8G4X - chains A and E of the 7 polymer chains in the assembly; structure by electron microscopy, 2.56 A resolution.

[Chain A]
Name: Gamma-aminobutyric acid receptor subunit alpha-1
Source organism: Mus musculus
Reference sequence: P62812 (GBRA1_MOUSE); residues -26 to 428 here correspond to UniProt positions 1-455 (UniProt number = residue number + 27)
Amino-acid sequence (455 residues; each row starts with the number of its first residue; numbers below 1 keep their minus sign (Met-26 is residue -26)):
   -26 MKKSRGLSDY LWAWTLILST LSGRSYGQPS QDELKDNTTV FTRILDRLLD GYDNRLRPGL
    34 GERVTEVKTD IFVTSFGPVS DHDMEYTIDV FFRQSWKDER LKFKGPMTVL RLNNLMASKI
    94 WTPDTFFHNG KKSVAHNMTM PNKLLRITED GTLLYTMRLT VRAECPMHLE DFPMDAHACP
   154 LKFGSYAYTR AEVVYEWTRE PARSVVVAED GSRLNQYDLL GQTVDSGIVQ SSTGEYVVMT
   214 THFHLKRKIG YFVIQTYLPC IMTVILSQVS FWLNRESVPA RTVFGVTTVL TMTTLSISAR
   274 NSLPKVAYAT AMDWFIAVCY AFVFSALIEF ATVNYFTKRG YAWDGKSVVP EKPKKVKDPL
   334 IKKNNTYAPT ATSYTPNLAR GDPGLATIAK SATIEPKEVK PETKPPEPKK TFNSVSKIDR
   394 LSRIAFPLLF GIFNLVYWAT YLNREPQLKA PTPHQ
Disordered / not traced: -26 to 8, 319-382, 419-428
Disulfides: Cys138-Cys152
Glycans and other covalent adducts: glycan linked to Asn110
Residues lining bound ligands:
  - gamma-amino-butanoic acid (ABU): Phe64, Arg66, Leu117, Thr129
  - PIO ([(2R)-2-octanoyloxy-3-[oxidanyl-[(1R,2R,3S,4R,5R,6S)-2,3,6-tris(oxidanyl)-4,5-diphosphonooxy-cyclohexyl]oxy-phosphoryl]oxy-propyl] octanoate): Arg248, Ser298, Ile301, Glu302, Thr305, Phe309, Lys311, Arg312, Asn386, Ser387, Ser389, Lys390, Ile391, Leu394, Ser395, Phe399
  - allopregnanolone (Y4B): Ile238, Gln241, Val242, Trp245, Pro400
UniProt features mapped onto this chain:
  - binding site (4-aminobutanoate): Arg66, Thr129
  - glycosylation (N-linked (GlcNAc...) asparagine): Asn10, Asn110
What the authors report for this chain:
  - specificity-determining residues: Ser204 (proposed by the authors, not directly observed)

[Chain E]
Name: Gamma-aminobutyric acid receptor subunit beta-2
Source organism: Mus musculus
Reference sequence: P63137 (GBRB2_MOUSE); residues -23 to 488 here correspond to UniProt positions 1-512 (UniProt number = residue number + 24)
Amino-acid sequence (512 residues; numbered -23 to 488; the number before each row is that of its first residue; numbers below 1 keep their minus sign (Met-23 is residue -23)):
   -23 MWRVRKRGYF GIWSFPLIIA AVCAQSVNDP SNMSLVKETV DRLLKGYDIR LRPDFGGPPV
    37 AVGMNIDIAS IDMVSEVNMD YTLTMYFQQA WRDKRLSYNV IPLNLTLDNR VADQLWVPDT
    97 YFLNDKKSFV HGVTVKNRMI RLHPDGTVLY GLRITTTAAC MMDLRRYPLD EQNCTLEIES
   157 YGYTTDDIEF YWRGDDNAVT GVTKIELPQF SIVDYKLITK KVVFSTGSYP RLSLSFKLKR
   217 NIGYFILQTY MPSILITILS WVSFWINYDA SAARVALGIT TVLTMTTINT HLRETLPKIP
   277 YVKAIDMYLM GCFVFVFMAL LEYALVNYIF FGRGPQRQKK AAEKAANANN EKMRLDVNKM
   337 FYKDIKQNGT QYRSLWDPTG DLSPTRRTTN YDFSLYTMDP HENILLSTLE IKNEMATSEA
   397 VMGLGDPRST MLAYDASSIQ YRKAGLPRHS FGRNALERHV AQKKSRLRRR ASQLKITIPD
   457 LTDVNAIDRW SRIFFPVVFS FFNIVYWLYY VN
Disordered / not traced: -23 to 5, 309-458
Disulfides: Cys136-Cys150
Glycans and other covalent adducts: N-acetylglucosamine (NAG) linked to Asn80, Asn149
Residues lining bound ligands:
  - gamma-amino-butanoic acid (ABU): Tyr97, Glu155, Ser156, Tyr157, Phe200, Thr202, Tyr205
  - allopregnanolone (Y4B): Leu297, Ala300, Leu301, Tyr304, Ile305
UniProt features mapped onto this chain:
  - binding site (histamine): Tyr97, Ser156, Tyr157, Thr202
  - binding site (4-aminobutanoate): Tyr157, Thr202
  - modified residue: Tyr417 (Phosphotyrosine)
  - glycosylation (N-linked (GlcNAc...) asparagine): Asn8, Asn80, Asn149

[Chain A / chain E interface]
Residue-residue contacts (104; chain A residue first):
  Thr11(A) with Phe31(E)
  Phe14(A) with Leu27(E), hydrophobic; Phe31(E); Gly32(E)
  Thr15(A) with Asp24(E), hydrogen bond; Leu27(E)
  Leu18(A) with Arg26(E); Leu27(E), hydrophobic
  Asp19(A) with Arg26(E), salt bridge
  Leu22(A) with Arg26(E)
  Phe45(A) with Phe200(E), hydrophobic
  Phe64(A) with Tyr97(E); Leu99(E), hydrophobic; Tyr157(E); Phe200(E), hydrophobic
  Arg66(A) with Ser201(E); Thr202(E)
  Met80(A) with Gly32(E)
  Leu83(A) with Phe31(E), hydrophobic
  Arg84(A) with Phe31(E); Tyr159(E); Thr160(E), hydrogen bond; Asp163(E), salt bridge
  Asn86(A) with Ile25(E), hydrogen bond (side chain-backbone); Arg26(E); Tyr159(E)
  Leu88(A) with Arg26(E)
  His109(A) with Asp101(E), salt bridge; Lys102(E)
  Met111(A) with Thr96(E); Tyr97(E); Ser104(E); Phe105(E), hydrophobic; Val106(E), hydrophobic; Ile130(E), hydrophobic
  Thr112(A) with Thr96(E), hydrogen bond (backbone-backbone); Leu128(E)
  Met113(A) with Val93(E), hydrophobic; Pro94(E); Asp95(E); Thr96(E)
  Asn115(A) with Tyr97(E); Tyr157(E)
  Lys116(A) with Tyr157(E)
  Leu117(A) with Tyr157(E); Gly158(E); Tyr205(E)
  Arg119(A) with Gly158(E), hydrogen bond (side chain-backbone); Thr160(E); Thr202(E), hydrogen bond (side chain-backbone); Tyr205(E), hydrogen bond
  Leu127(A) with Thr202(E)
  Thr129(A) with Tyr157(E)
  Met130(A) with Tyr157(E), hydrogen bond (backbone-side chain)
  Arg131(A) with Tyr97(E); Phe98(E); Leu99(E), hydrogen bond (side chain-backbone); Asp101(E), salt bridge; Tyr157(E), hydrogen bond (backbone-side chain)
  Ser185(A) with Met137(E)
  Arg186(A) with Lys102(E); Ala135(E); Met137(E)
  Asn188(A) with Met55(E); Lys274(E); Ile275(E); Pro276(E)
  Gln189(A) with Lys274(E)
  Lys221(A) with Pro276(E)
  Gly223(A) with Pro276(E)
  Tyr224(A) with Arg269(E); Lys274(E); Ile275(E); Pro276(E)
  Ile227(A) with Arg269(E); Val278(E), hydrophobic; Met286(E), hydrophobic
  Gln228(A) with Thr266(E); Arg269(E), hydrogen bond; Glu270(E)
  Met235(A) with Phe289(E), hydrophobic; Phe293(E), hydrophobic
  Ile238(A) with Phe293(E), hydrophobic
  Leu239(A) with Val258(E), hydrophobic; Leu296(E), hydrophobic
  Val242(A) with Leu297(E), hydrophobic; Ala300(E), hydrophobic
  Trp245(A) with Asn303(E); Tyr304(E), hydrophobic
  Leu246(A) with Asn303(E)
  Asn247(A) with Asn303(E), hydrogen bond (backbone-side chain); Phe307(E)
  Ser250(A) with Ser247(E), hydrogen bond
  Ala253(A) with Ser247(E); Val251(E)
  Phe257(A) with Val251(E), hydrophobic; Ile255(E), hydrophobic
  Thr260(A) with Ile255(E); Leu259(E)
  Thr264(A) with Leu259(E)
  Ala315(A) with Phe307(E), hydrophobic
  Trp316(A) with Phe306(E); Phe307(E)
  Arg396(A) with Tyr304(E)
Interface residues without a listed pair, chain A (58 interface residues in all): Asn10, Thr47, Asp54, Leu85, Met89, Arg172, Pro252, Val256
Interface residues without a listed pair, chain E (64 interface residues in all): Arg28, Phe63, Arg71, Trp92, Asn100, Tyr126, Gly203, Ala248, Pro273, Tyr299

[Summary]
58 residues of chain A face 64 of chain E across their interface; the contacts include 13 hydrogen bonds and 4
salt bridges. Polar pairs include Asp19(A)-Arg26(E), Arg84(A)-Asp163(E) and His109(A)-Asp101(E).
Allopregnanolone and gamma-amino-butanoic acid are bound between chain A and chain E. Chain A binds compound
PIO. From the paper: the specificity determinant Ser204(A).
Chain A is Gamma-aminobutyric acid receptor subunit alpha-1 and chain E is Gamma-aminobutyric acid receptor
subunit beta-2, both from Mus musculus; the structure, Native GABA-A receptor from the mouse brain,
meta-alpha1-alpha3-beta2-gamma2 subtype, in complex with GABA and allopregnanolone, was determined by electron
microscopy (same publication as 8FOI, 8G4N, 8G4O, 8G5F, 8G5G and 8G5H).
